7YCT - chains B and D of the 4 polymer chains in the assembly; structure by X-ray diffraction, 2.01 A resolution.

Chain B (and D):
Protein: Hydroxynitrile lyase
Organism: Oxidus gracilis
Notes: chain D of this document is another copy of the same molecule, construct and numbering; everything in this record applies to it too
UniProt: A0A2Z5XCT7 (A0A2Z5XCT7_9MYRI); residues -17 to 166 here correspond to UniProt positions 1-184 (UniProt number = residue number + 18)
Amino-acid sequence (184 residues; each row starts with the number of its first residue; numbers below 1 keep their minus sign (Met-17 is residue -17)):
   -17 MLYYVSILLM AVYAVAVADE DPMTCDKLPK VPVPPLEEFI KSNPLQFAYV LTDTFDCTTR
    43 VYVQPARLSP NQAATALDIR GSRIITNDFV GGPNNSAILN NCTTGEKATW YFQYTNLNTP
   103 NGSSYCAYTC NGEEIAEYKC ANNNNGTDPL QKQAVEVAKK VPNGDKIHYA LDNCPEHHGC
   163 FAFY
Unresolved in the structure: -17 to 4
Disulfide bonds: Cys7-Cys112, Cys39-Cys156, Cys108-Cys122
Residues lining bound ligands:
  - (R)-2-chloromandelonitrile (IJ5; (2R)-2-(2-chlorophenyl)-2-oxidanyl-ethanenitrile), molecule 1: Pro26, Leu27, Gln28, Thr41, Asn124, Asn125, Asn127, Phe163, Ala164
  - (R)-2-chloromandelonitrile (IJ5), molecule 2: Ala48, Arg49, Leu50

How chain B and chain D interact:
Residue-residue contacts (84; chain B residue first):
  Ile22(B) with Gln46(D)
  Lys23(B) with Gln46(D), hydrogen bond (backbone-side chain)
  Asn25(B) with Gln46(D), hydrogen bond (backbone-side chain)
  Pro26(B) with Gln46(D); Pro47(D); Ala48(D)
  Val45(B) with Asn25(D)
  Gln46(B) with Ile22(D); Lys23(D), hydrogen bond (side chain-backbone); Asn25(D), hydrogen bond (side chain-backbone); Pro26(D)
  Pro47(B) with Pro26(D)
  Ala48(B) with Pro26(D); Phe163(D), hydrophobic
  Arg49(B) with Pro102(D), hydrogen bond (side chain-backbone); Asn103(D); Gly104(D); Asn125(D)
  Leu50(B) with Asn125(D); Asn127(D); Phe163(D)
  Ser51(B) with Phe163(D)
  Pro52(B) with Phe163(D)
  Thr57(B) with Phe165(D)
  Leu59(B) with Ile61(D), hydrophobic; Phe165(D), hydrophobic
  Ile61(B) with Leu59(D), hydrophobic; Ile66(D), hydrophobic
  Gly63(B) with Ile66(D)
  Ser64(B) with Ser64(D); Arg65(D); Ile66(D), hydrogen bond (backbone-backbone)
  Arg65(B) with Ser64(D); Ile66(D)
  Ile66(B) with Ile61(D), hydrophobic; Gly63(D); Ser64(D), hydrogen bond (backbone-backbone); Arg65(D); Ile66(D), hydrophobic
  Thr68(B) with Phe165(D)
  Asp70(B) with Gly161(D); Cys162(D); Phe163(D)
  Asn82(B) with His160(D), hydrogen bond (side chain-backbone); Gly161(D); Cys162(D)
  Asn83(B) with His160(D)
  Cys84(B) with His160(D); Cys162(D), disulfide; Phe165(D); Tyr166(D)
  Thr85(B) with Ser64(D); His160(D), hydrogen bond (backbone-side chain); Tyr166(D)
  Thr86(B) with His160(D)
  Gly87(B) with His160(D)
  Thr101(B) with Arg49(D)
  Pro102(B) with Arg49(D), hydrogen bond (backbone-side chain)
  Asn103(B) with Arg49(D)
  Gly104(B) with Arg49(D)
  Asn125(B) with Arg49(D), hydrogen bond (backbone-side chain); Leu50(D)
  Asn126(B) with Arg49(D)
  Asn127(B) with Leu50(D)
  His160(B) with Asn82(D), hydrogen bond (backbone-side chain); Asn83(D); Cys84(D); Thr85(D), hydrogen bond (side chain-backbone); Gly87(D)
  Gly161(B) with Asp70(D); Asn82(D)
  Cys162(B) with Asp70(D); Asn82(D), hydrogen bond; Cys84(D), disulfide
  Phe163(B) with Ala48(D), hydrophobic; Leu50(D); Ser51(D); Pro52(D); Asp70(D)
  Phe165(B) with Thr57(D); Thr68(D); Cys84(D)
  Tyr166(B) with Cys84(D); Thr85(D), hydrogen bond (backbone-side chain)
Other interface residues (no listed pair), chain B (43 interface residues in all): Ser24, Val43, Ala164
Other interface residues (no listed pair), chain D (43 interface residues in all): Ser24, Val43, Val45, Thr86, Thr101, Asn126, Ala164
Cross-chain cystine bridges: Cys84(B)-Cys162(D), Cys162(B)-Cys84(D)

In short:
The chain B/chain D interface involves 43 residues from each chain, with 2 disulfide bonds and 15 hydrogen
bonds. Polar pairs include Lys23(B)-Gln46(D), Asn25(B)-Gln46(D) and Arg49(B)-Pro102(D). Chain B binds
(R)-2-chloromandelonitrile.
Both chains are Hydroxynitrile lyase (Oxidus gracilis). Entry 7YCT (HYDROXYNITRILE LYASE FROM THE MILLIPEDE,
Oxidus gracilis complexed with (R)-2-Chloromandelonitrile) was determined by X-ray diffraction together with
7YCB, 7YCD, 7YCF and 7YAX from the same study.
